4KGC - chains H and J of the 10 polymer chains in the assembly; structure by X-ray diffraction, 2.69 A resolution.

== Chain H ==
Molecule: Histone H2B 1.1
Source organism: Xenopus laevis
UniProt: P02281 (H2B11_XENLA); residues -3 to 122 here correspond to UniProt positions 1-126 (UniProt number = residue number + 4)
Chain sequence (126 residues; row label = number of the first residue in the row; numbers below 1 keep their minus sign (Met-3 is residue -3)):
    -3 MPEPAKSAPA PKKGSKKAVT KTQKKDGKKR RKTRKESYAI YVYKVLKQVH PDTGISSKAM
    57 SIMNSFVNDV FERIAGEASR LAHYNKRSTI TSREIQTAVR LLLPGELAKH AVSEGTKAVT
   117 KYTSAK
Not modelled in the structure: -3 to 27
UniProt features mapped onto this chain:
  - modified residue: Lys2 (N6-acetyllysine), Lys9 (N6-acetyllysine), Ser11 (Phosphoserine), Lys12 (N6-acetyllysine), Lys17 (N6-acetyllysine)
  - glycosylation: Ser109 (O-linked (GlcNAc) serine)
  - cross-link: Lys117 (Glycyl lysine isopeptide (Lys-Gly) (interchain with G-Cter in ubiquitin))

== Chain J ==
Molecule: 145-nt DNA strand
Sequence (145 nucleotides; each row starts with the number of its first residue; numbers below 1 keep their minus sign (DA-72 is residue -72)):
   -72 ATCAATATCC ACCTGCAGAT ACTACCAAAA GTGTATTTGG AAACTGCTCC ATCAAAAGGC
   -12 ATGTTCAGCT GATTCAGCTG AACATGCCTT TTGATGGAGC AGTTTCCAAA TACACTTTTG
    48 GTAGTATCTG CAGGTGGATA TTGAT
Metal / ion sites: Ru ion near DG-15 (its only coordinating residue here)
Ligand contacts: HRU ((ethane-1,2-diamine-kappa~2~N,N')[(1,2,3,4,5,6-eta)-1-methyl-4-(propan-2-yl)cyclohexane-1,2,3,4,5,6-hexayl]ruthenium): DG13, DC14, DC15

== Interface between chain H and chain J ==
Pairs across the interface (17):
  Lys28(H) - DT30(J)  phosphate contact
  Lys28(H) - DT31(J)  phosphate contact
  Thr29(H) - DT30(J)  phosphate contact
  Arg30(H) - DA-46(J)  sugar contact
  Arg30(H) - DA-45(J)  sugar contact
  Glu32(H) - DA-45(J)  sugar contact
  Tyr39(H) - DT-53(J)  hydrogen bond to the phosphate
  Gly50(H) - DT-53(J)  phosphate contact
  Ile51(H) - DA-54(J)  sugar contact
  Ile51(H) - DT-53(J)  hydrogen bond to the phosphate
  Ser52(H) - DA-54(J)  phosphate contact
  Ser53(H) - DA-54(J)  hydrogen bond to the phosphate
  Arg83(H) - DG-34(J)  phosphate contact
  Ser84(H) - DT-35(J)  hydrogen bond to the phosphate
  Ser84(H) - DG-34(J)  hydrogen bond to the phosphate
  Thr85(H) - DT-35(J)  phosphate contact
  Thr85(H) - DG-34(J)  hydrogen bond to the phosphate
Interface residues without a listed pair, chain J (10 interface residues in all): DA-44, DG-33

== Overview ==
12 residues of chain H face 10 of chain J across their interface; the contacts include 6 hydrogen bonds. Polar
pairs include Tyr39(H)-DT-53(J), Ile51(H)-DT-53(J) and Ser53(H)-DA-54(J). Ligands of chain J: compound HRU.
Chain H is Histone H2B 1.1 (Xenopus laevis) and chain J is a 145-nt DNA strand; the structure, Nucleosome Core
Particle Containing (ETA6-P-CYMENE)-(1, 2-ETHYLENEDIAMINE)-RUTHENIUM, was determined by X-ray diffraction.
